Entry 3VGV (X-ray diffraction, 2.50 A resolution); this record covers chains A and B.

== Chain A (and B) ==
Name: Nucleoside diphosphate kinase
Notes: EC 2.7.4.6; chain B of this document is another copy of the same molecule, construct and numbering; everything in this record applies to it too
UniProtKB: Q83WH5 (Q83WH5_9GAMM); numbering as in UniProt (aligned over 1-141)
Sequence (141 residues; row label = number of the first residue in the row):
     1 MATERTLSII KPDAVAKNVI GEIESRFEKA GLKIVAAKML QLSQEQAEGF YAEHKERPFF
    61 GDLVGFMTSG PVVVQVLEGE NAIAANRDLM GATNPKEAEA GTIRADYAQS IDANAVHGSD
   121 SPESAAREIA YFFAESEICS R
Not modelled in the structure: 1, 55-58 (chain B: 1)
Differences from the reference sequence: engineered mutation Ala134 (Glu in Q83WH5)
From the paper describing this entry:
  - catalytic residues: His117 (citing earlier work)

== Interface between chain A and chain B ==
Residue-residue contacts (37):
  Val15(A) with Arg141(B), hydrogen bond (backbone-side chain)
  Ala16(A) with Arg141(B), hydrogen bond (backbone-side chain)
  Asn18(A) with Glu28(B); Lys33(B); Arg141(B)
  Val19(A) with Glu28(B), hydrogen bond (backbone-side chain)
  Ile20(A) with Glu28(B), hydrogen bond (backbone-side chain)
  Gly21(A) with Gly21(B); Glu24(B); Ser25(B); Glu28(B), hydrogen bond (backbone-side chain)
  Glu22(A) with Ser25(B), hydrogen bond (backbone-side chain)
  Glu24(A) with Gly21(B)
  Ser25(A) with Gly21(B); Glu22(B), hydrogen bond (side chain-backbone)
  Glu28(A) with Asn18(B); Val19(B), hydrogen bond (side chain-backbone); Ile20(B), hydrogen bond (side chain-backbone); Gly21(B), hydrogen bond (side chain-backbone)
  Lys29(A) with Asn18(B); Glu22(B), salt bridge
  Lys33(A) with Asn18(B)
  Ile34(A) with Met39(B)
  Val35(A) with Met39(B)
  Ala36(A) with Met39(B)
  Ala37(A) with Lys38(B); Met39(B), hydrogen bond (backbone-backbone)
  Lys38(A) with Ala37(B)
  Met39(A) with Ile34(B); Val35(B); Ala36(B), hydrogen bond (side chain-backbone); Ala37(B), hydrogen bond (backbone-backbone)
  Pro71(A) with Cys139(B), hydrophobic; Arg141(B)
  Cys139(A) with Pro71(B), hydrophobic
  Arg141(A) with Val15(B); Asn18(B), hydrogen bond
Interface residues without a listed pair, chain A (24 interface residues in all): Lys17, Leu40, Gln41
Interface residues without a listed pair, chain B (21 interface residues in all): Lys29, Gln41

== Summary ==
Chain A and chain B form an interface of 24 and 21 residues respectively; the contacts include 14 hydrogen
bonds and 1 salt bridge. Among the polar pairs are Lys29(A)-Glu22(B), Val15(A)-Arg141(B) and
Ala16(A)-Arg141(B). From the paper: the catalytic residue His117(A).
Both chains are Nucleoside diphosphate kinase. Entry 3VGV (E134A mutant nucleoside diphosphate kinase derived
from Halomonas sp. 593) was determined by X-ray diffraction together with 3VGS, 3VGT and 3VGU from the same
study.
